Entry 8V51 (X-ray diffraction, 2.10 A resolution); this record covers chains C and E of the 5 polymer chains in the assembly.

== Chain C ==
Name: Leu-pro-phe-glu-lys-ser-thr-val-met
Chain sequence (9 residues; each row starts with the number of its first residue):
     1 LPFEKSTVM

== Chain E ==
Name: D1 TCR beta chain
Source organism: Homo sapiens
Chain sequence (242 residues; each row starts with the number of its first residue; note: 12 numbers in that range are skipped by the numbering (no residue carries them; nothing is unmodelled there)):
     3 GVSQSPRYKV AKRGQDVALR CDPISGH
    37 VSLFWYQQAL GQGPEFLTYF QN
    63 EAQLDKSGLP SDRFFAERP
    83 EGSVSTLKIQ RTQQEDSAVY LCASSPTGGQ ETQYFGPGTR LLVLEDLKNV FPPEVAVFEP
   143 SEAEISHTQK ATLVCLATGF YPDHVELSWW VNGKEVHSGV CTDPQPLKEQ PALNDSRYAL
   203 SSRLRVSATF WQNPRNHFRC QVQFYGLSEN DEWTQDRAKP VTQIVSAEAW GRAD
Cystine bridges: C23-C104, C157-C222

== Interface between chain C and chain E ==
Pairs across the interface (9; chain C residue first):
  K5(C) - G111(E)  hydrogen bond (side chain-backbone)
  K5(C) - Q112(E)  hydrogen bond (side chain-backbone)
  K5(C) - E113(E)
  S6(C) - T109(E)
  S6(C) - G110(E)
  T7(C) - T109(E)
  T7(C) - E113(E)
  V8(C) - V37(E)  hydrophobic
  V8(C) - T109(E)  hydrogen bond (backbone-backbone)
Other interface residues (no listed pair), chain C (5 interface residues in all): E4
Interface features reported in the paper:
  - pairs named by the authors: V8(C)-V37(E), V8(C)-T109(E)

== Summary ==
The interface between chain C and chain E involves 5 residues on one side and 6 on the other; the contacts
include 3 hydrogen bonds. Among the polar pairs are K5(C)-G111(E), K5(C)-Q112(E) and V8(C)-T109(E). The
authors report contacts between V8(C) and V37(E) and V8(C) and T109(E).
Chain C is Leu-pro-phe-glu-lys-ser-thr-val-met and chain E is D1 TCR beta chain (Homo sapiens); the structure,
Crystal structure of a HLA-B*35:01-NP10 with D1 TCR, was determined by X-ray diffraction (same publication as
8V4Z, 8V50 and 8EMF).
